6WXE - chains A and B of the 39 polymer chains in the assembly; structure by electron microscopy, 3.40 A resolution.

# Chain A (and B)
Name: Intermediate capsid protein VP6
Organism: Rotavirus A (strain RVA/Monkey/United States/RRV/1975/G3P5B[3])
Notes: chain B of this document is another copy of the same molecule, construct and numbering; everything in this record applies to it too
UniProt: B2BN53 (VP6_ROTRH); numbering as in UniProt (aligned over 1-397)
Sequence (397 residues; numbered 1 to 397; the number before each row is that of its first residue):
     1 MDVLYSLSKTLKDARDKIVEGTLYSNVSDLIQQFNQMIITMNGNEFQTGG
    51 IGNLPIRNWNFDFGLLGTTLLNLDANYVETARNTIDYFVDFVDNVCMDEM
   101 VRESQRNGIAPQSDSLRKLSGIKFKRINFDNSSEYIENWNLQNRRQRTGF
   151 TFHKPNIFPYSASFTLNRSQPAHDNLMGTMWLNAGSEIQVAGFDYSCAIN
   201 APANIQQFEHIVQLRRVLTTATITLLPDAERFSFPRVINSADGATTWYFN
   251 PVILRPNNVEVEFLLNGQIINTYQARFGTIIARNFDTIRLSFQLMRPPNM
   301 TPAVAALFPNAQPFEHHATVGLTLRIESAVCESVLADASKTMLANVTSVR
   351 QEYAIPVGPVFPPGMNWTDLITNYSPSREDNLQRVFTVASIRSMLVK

# Chain A / chain B interface
Residue-residue contacts - 86 pairs, chain A then chain B:
  Asp29(A) - Ser25(B)
  Asp29(A) - Asn26(B)
  Gln33(A) - Leu23(B)
  Gln33(A) - Asn26(B)  hydrogen bond
  Gln36(A) - Leu23(B)
  Gln36(A) - Asn72(B)
  Ile122(A) - Glu20(B)
  Lys125(A) - Glu20(B)
  Lys125(A) - Gly21(B)
  Arg126(A) - Gly21(B)
  Asn128(A) - Val19(B)
  Asn128(A) - Glu20(B)
  Asn128(A) - Thr22(B)  hydrogen bond (backbone-side chain)
  Phe129(A) - Thr22(B)
  Phe129(A) - Asn26(B)
  Asp130(A) - Lys17(B)
  Asn131(A) - Asp16(B)  hydrogen bond (backbone-backbone)
  Ser132(A) - Asp16(B)
  Glu137(A) - Arg15(B)  salt bridge
  Glu137(A) - Asp16(B)
  Glu137(A) - Lys397(B)  salt bridge
  Asn138(A) - Lys397(B)
  Arg144(A) - Arg82(B)
  Gln146(A) - Arg15(B)
  Gln146(A) - Asp86(B)
  Thr148(A) - Lys397(B)
  Gly149(A) - Lys397(B)
  Thr151(A) - Thr341(B)
  His153(A) - His153(B)  hydrogen bond
  His153(A) - Ala338(B)  hydrogen bond (side chain-backbone)
  Thr220(A) - Ala344(B)
  Thr220(A) - Asn345(B)
  Thr220(A) - Ser348(B)
  Thr222(A) - Ala344(B)
  Leu226(A) - Tyr160(B)  hydrophobic
  Leu226(A) - Ala184(B)  hydrophobic
  Leu226(A) - Glu187(B)
  Leu226(A) - Arg231(B)
  Pro227(A) - Tyr160(B)
  Pro227(A) - Arg231(B)  hydrogen bond (backbone-side chain)
  Asp228(A) - Arg231(B)  hydrogen bond (backbone-side chain)
  Asp228(A) - Phe234(B)
  Asp228(A) - Arg236(B)  salt bridge
  Glu230(A) - Arg231(B)  salt bridge
  Ser233(A) - Phe234(B)
  Pro251(A) - Pro235(B)
  Val252(A) - Pro235(B)
  Val252(A) - Val237(B)  hydrophobic
  Ile253(A) - Phe234(B)  hydrophobic
  Ile253(A) - Pro235(B)  hydrogen bond (backbone-backbone)
  Ile253(A) - Arg236(B)
  Ile253(A) - Val237(B)  hydrogen bond (backbone-backbone)
  Arg255(A) - Asn239(B)
  Asn271(A) - Gln351(B)  hydrogen bond
  Tyr273(A) - Gln351(B)  hydrogen bond
  Phe277(A) - Tyr160(B)  hydrophobic
  Thr279(A) - Asn156(B)  hydrogen bond
  Ile281(A) - Ala344(B)  hydrophobic
  Ile281(A) - Thr347(B)
  Ile281(A) - Ser348(B)
  Arg283(A) - Ser348(B)
  Arg283(A) - Glu352(B)
  Pro297(A) - Thr246(B)
  Asn299(A) - Ala244(B)  hydrogen bond (side chain-backbone)
  Asn299(A) - Thr245(B)
  Asn299(A) - Thr246(B)
  Met300(A) - Thr245(B)
  Met300(A) - Thr246(B)
  Thr301(A) - Ala172(B)
  Thr301(A) - Thr245(B)
  Thr301(A) - Thr246(B)  hydrogen bond (side chain-backbone)
  Thr301(A) - Trp247(B)
  Val304(A) - Val237(B)  hydrophobic
  Val304(A) - Thr246(B)
  Leu307(A) - Tyr248(B)  hydrophobic
  His316(A) - Tyr248(B)
  Arg325(A) - Glu187(B)  salt bridge
  Glu327(A) - Asn156(B)
  Glu327(A) - Asp337(B)
  Glu327(A) - Ala338(B)
  Ser328(A) - Ala338(B)
  Ser328(A) - Ser339(B)
  Ser328(A) - Lys340(B)
  Ser328(A) - Thr341(B)
  Val330(A) - Thr341(B)
  Val330(A) - Lys397(B)
Other interface residues (no listed pair), chain A (58 interface residues in all): Gln32, Glu134, Leu141, Arg147, Leu254, Arg276, Gly278, Pro302, Ala303, Phe308, Ala329
Other interface residues (no listed pair), chain B (51 interface residues in all): Lys12, Lys154, Pro171, His173, Leu343, Pro363, Asn366, Trp367, Thr368

# Overview
Chain A and chain B form an interface of 58 and 51 residues respectively; the contacts include 14 hydrogen
bonds and 5 salt bridges. Among the polar pairs are Glu137(A)-Arg15(B), Glu137(A)-Lys397(B) and
Asp228(A)-Arg236(B).
Chain A and chain B are both Intermediate capsid protein VP6 (Rotavirus A (strain RVA/Monkey/United
States/RRV/1975/G3P5B[3])); the structure, Cryo-EM reconstruction of VP5*/VP8* assembly from rhesus rotavirus
particles - Upright conformation, was determined by electron microscopy, deposited together with 6WXF and
6WXG.
